PDB entry 3IKU | electron microscopy, 18.00 A resolution (very low resolution: no residue pairs are listed; an interface is given only as per-side residue counts) | chains A and B of the 12 polymer chains in the assembly

== Chain A (and B) ==
Molecule: Plasmid segregation protein parM
Organism: Escherichia coli
Notes: chain B of this document is another copy of the same molecule, construct and numbering; everything in this record applies to it too
UniProtKB: P11904 (PARM_ECOLX); residues 1-320 here = UniProt positions 1-320
Chain sequence (320 residues; numbered 1 to 320; the number before each row is that of its first residue):
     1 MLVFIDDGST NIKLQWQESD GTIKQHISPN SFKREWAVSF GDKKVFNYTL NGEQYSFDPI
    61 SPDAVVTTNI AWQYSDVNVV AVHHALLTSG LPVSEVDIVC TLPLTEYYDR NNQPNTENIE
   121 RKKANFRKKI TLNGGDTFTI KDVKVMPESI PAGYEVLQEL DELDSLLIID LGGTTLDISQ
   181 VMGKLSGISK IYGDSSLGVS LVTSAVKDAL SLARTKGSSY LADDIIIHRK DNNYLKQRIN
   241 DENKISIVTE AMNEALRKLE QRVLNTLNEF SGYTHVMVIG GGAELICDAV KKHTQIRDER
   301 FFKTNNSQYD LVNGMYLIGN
Unresolved in the structure: 64-67
From the paper describing this entry:
  - self-association interface (contacts with another copy of this molecule): D161 to D164, S271 to T274, D298 to R300

== How chain A and chain B interact ==
At this resolution (18 A) residue pairs are not listed: 6 residues of chain A and 6 of chain B lie at the interface.

== In short ==
Chain A and chain B each contribute 6 residues to their interface. From the paper: a self-association
interface involving D161(A), S271(A) and D298(A).
Both chains are Plasmid segregation protein parM (Escherichia coli). Entry 3IKU (Structural model of ParM
filament in closed state from cryo-EM) was determined by electron microscopy (same publication as 3IKY).
